PDB entry 9E83 | X-ray diffraction, 2.07 A resolution | chains B and A

[Chain B]
Name: Transmembrane protease serine 2
Organism: Homo sapiens
Notes: fragment: Peptidase S1 domain residues 256-492
Reference sequence: O15393 (TMPS2_HUMAN); residues 256-492 here = UniProt positions 256-492
Sequence (249 residues; numbered 256 to 504; the number before each row is that of its first residue):
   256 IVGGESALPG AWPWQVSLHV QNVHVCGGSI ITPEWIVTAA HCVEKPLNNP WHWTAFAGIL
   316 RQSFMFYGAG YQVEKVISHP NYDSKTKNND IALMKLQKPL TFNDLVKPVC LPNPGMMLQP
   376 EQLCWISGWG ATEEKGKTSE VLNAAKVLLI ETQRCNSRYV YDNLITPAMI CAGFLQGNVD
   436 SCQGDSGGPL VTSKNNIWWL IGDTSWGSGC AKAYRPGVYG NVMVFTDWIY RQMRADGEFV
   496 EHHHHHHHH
Unresolved in the structure: 493-504
Construct notes: expression tag (493-504)
UniProt features mapped onto this chain:
  - active site (Charge relay system): His296, Asp345, Ser441
  - mutagenesis: Arg316 (R316A: No effect on catalytic activity or HKU1-CoV viral entry), Lys340 (K340D: No effect on HKU1-CoV viral entry), Thr341 (T341A/S: No effect on catalytic activity or HKU1-CoV viral entry), Arg409 (R409A/T: No effect on catalytic activity. Reduces HKU1-CoV viral entry), Ser412 (S412A/N: No effect on catalytic activity. Reduces HKU1-CoV viral entry), Arg413 (R413A/K/V: No effect on catalytic activity. Reduces HKU1-CoV viral entry), Tyr414 (Y414A/S/L/R: No effect on catalytic activity. Almost abolishes S protein-binding and HKU1-CoV viral entry), Val415 (V415I: No effect on HKU1-CoV viral entry), Tyr416 (Y416A: No effect on catalytic activity. Almost abolishes HKU1-CoV viral entry), Asp417 (D417A/N: No effect on catalytic activity. Almost abolishes HKU1-CoV viral entry), Leu419 (L419R/A/M: No effect on catalytic activity. Abolishes HKU1-CoV viral entry), Leu430 (L430R: No effect on catalytic activity. Abolishes HKU1-CoV viral entry), 9 further mutagenesis entries in UniProt
Cystine bridges: Cys281-Cys297, Cys410-Cys426, Cys437-Cys465
Covalently attached groups: 4-(2-aminoethyl)benzoic acid (VU4) linked to Ser441
Residues lining bound ligands: 4-(2-aminoethyl)benzoic acid (VU4): His296, Asp435, Ser436, Cys437, Gln438, Gly439, Asp440, Thr459, Ser460, Trp461, Gly462, Ser463, Gly464, Cys465, Arg470, Pro471, Gly472

[Chain A]
Name: Transmembrane protease serine 2 non-catalytic chain
Organism: Homo sapiens
Reference sequence: O15393 (TMPS2_HUMAN); residue numbers follow UniProt; this construct covers 148-255
Sequence (110 residues; row label = number of the first residue in the row):
   146 AACVRLYGPN FILQVYSSQR KSWHPVCQDD WNENYGRAAC RDMGYKNNFY SSQGIVDDSG
   206 STSFMKLNTS AGNVDIYKKL YHSDACSSKA VVSLRCIACG VNLNDDDDDK
Unresolved in the structure: 146-148, 164-165, 203-205, 213-220, 227-229, 251-255
Construct notes: expression tag (146-147); engineered mutation Asp250 (Ser in O15393), Asp251 (Ser in O15393), Asp252 (Arg in O15393), Asp253 (Gln in O15393), Asp254 (Ser in O15393), Lys255 (Arg in O15393)
UniProt features mapped onto this chain:
  - glycosylation (N-linked (GlcNAc...) asparagine): Asn213, Asn249
Cystine bridges: Cys185-Cys241

[How chain B and chain A interact]
Pairs across the interface (46):
  Leu263(B) - Leu248(A)  hydrophobic
  Pro264(B) - Leu248(A)
  Gly265(B) - Asn247(A)
  Gly265(B) - Leu248(A)  hydrogen bond (backbone-backbone)
  Ala266(B) - Asn247(A)  hydrogen bond (backbone-side chain)
  Ala266(B) - Leu248(A)  hydrophobic
  Pro268(B) - Val246(A)
  Pro268(B) - Asn247(A)
  Trp269(B) - Val246(A)
  Trp269(B) - Asn247(A)
  Ile286(B) - Ile242(A)
  Glu289(B) - Lys191(A)  salt bridge
  Lys362(B) - Val246(A)
  Pro363(B) - Ala243(A)
  Pro363(B) - Cys244(A)
  Pro363(B) - Gly245(A)  hydrogen bond (backbone-backbone)
  Val364(B) - Cys244(A)
  Cys365(B) - Arg240(A)
  Cys365(B) - Cys244(A)  disulfide
  Cys365(B) - Gly245(A)
  Leu366(B) - Tyr190(A)
  Asn368(B) - Leu151(A)
  Asn368(B) - Gly153(A)  hydrogen bond (side chain-backbone)
  Asn368(B) - Phe156(A)
  Pro369(B) - Leu151(A)
  Pro369(B) - Tyr152(A)
  Pro369(B) - Gly153(A)  hydrogen bond (backbone-backbone)
  Gly370(B) - Tyr152(A)
  Gly370(B) - Gly153(A)
  Gly370(B) - Pro154(A)
  Lys449(B) - Pro154(A)
  Asn450(B) - Pro154(A)  hydrogen bond (side chain-backbone)
  Asn450(B) - Asn155(A)  hydrogen bond
  Ile452(B) - Phe156(A)  hydrophobic
  Ile452(B) - Gly245(A)
  Trp453(B) - Gly245(A)  hydrogen bond (backbone-backbone)
  Trp453(B) - Asn247(A)  hydrogen bond
  Trp454(B) - Pro154(A)  hydrophobic
  Trp454(B) - Phe156(A)  hydrophobic
  Tyr485(B) - Met188(A)
  Tyr485(B) - Tyr190(A)
  Met488(B) - Gly189(A)
  Arg489(B) - Arg186(A)
  Arg489(B) - Asp187(A)  hydrogen bond (side chain-backbone)
  Arg489(B) - Gly189(A)
  Asp491(B) - Lys191(A)  salt bridge
Also at the interface, not in a pair above, chain B (31 interface residues in all): Trp267, Thr287, Pro288, Lys350, Met371, Asn451
Also at the interface, not in a pair above, chain A (23 interface residues in all): Arg150, Asn193, Asp250
Cross-chain cystine bridges: Cys365(B)-Cys244(A)

[Overview]
The interface between chain B and chain A involves 31 residues on one side and 23 on the other, with 1
disulfide bond, 10 hydrogen bonds and 2 salt bridges. Among the polar pairs are Glu289(B)-Lys191(A),
Asp491(B)-Lys191(A) and Ala266(B)-Asn247(A). Covalently linked 4-(2-aminoethyl)benzoic acid: at Ser441(B).
Here chain B is Transmembrane protease serine 2 and chain A is Transmembrane protease serine 2 non-catalytic
chain, both from Homo sapiens. Entry 9E83 (TMPRSS2 crystal structure following acylation by UCSF_157) was
determined by X-ray diffraction together with 8V1F and 8V04 from the same study.
